Entry 7E94 (electron microscopy, 4.67 A resolution (low resolution: residue-level contacts below are approximate; hydrogen-bond / salt-bridge calls are withheld)); this record covers chains Q and R of the 22 polymer chains in the assembly.

== Chain Q ==
Protein: Trafficking protein particle complex subunit BET3
From: Saccharomyces cerevisiae (strain ATCC 204508 / S288c)
UniProt: P36149 (BET3_YEAST); residues 1-193 here = UniProt positions 1-193
Amino-acid sequence (193 residues; numbered 1 to 193; the number before each row is that of its first residue):
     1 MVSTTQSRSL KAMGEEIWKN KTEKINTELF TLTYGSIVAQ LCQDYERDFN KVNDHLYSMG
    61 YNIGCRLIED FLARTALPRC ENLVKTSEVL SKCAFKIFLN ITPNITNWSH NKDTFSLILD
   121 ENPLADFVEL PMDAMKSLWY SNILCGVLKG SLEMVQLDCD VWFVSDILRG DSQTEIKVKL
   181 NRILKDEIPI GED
Unresolved in the structure: 1-7, 190-193
UniProt features mapped onto this chain:
  - lipidation: C80 (S-palmitoyl cysteine)
  - mutagenesis: C80 (C80S: Loss of palmitoylation)

== Chain R ==
Protein: Trafficking protein particle complex subunit 31
From: Saccharomyces cerevisiae (strain ATCC 204508 / S288c)
UniProt: Q03337 (TRS31_YEAST); numbering as in UniProt (aligned over 1-283)
Amino-acid sequence (283 residues; row label = number of the first residue in the row):
     1 MSQRIIQPSA SDQQFPGKSD GYEYTVGPKQ AITSEASTTY IPSRIYSESL LFKRQEASLS
    61 AMAFLFQEMI SQLHRTCKTA GDFETKLSDY GHNIGIRLLE LLNFRASSSP SSLPRASAFL
   121 SQNESSSKLS NASNSPGMLA NSSTATSASA NERLQEKQTE SLSNYITKMR RRDLKILDIL
   181 QFIHGTLWSY LFNHVSDDLV KSSERDNEYM IVDNFPTLTQ FIPGENVSCE YFVCGIIKGF
   241 LFNAGFPCGV TAHRMPQGGH SQRTVYLIQF DRQVLDREGL RFG
Unresolved in the structure: 1-24, 109-162, 283
Construct notes: conflict S108 (Val in Q03337)

== Interface between chain Q and chain R ==
Pairs across the interface (52):
  W18(Q) with E56(R)
  E23(Q) with L59(R)
  K24(Q) with E56(R); A57(R); N193(R)
  I25(Q) with E56(R); A57(R); L59(R); M62(R)
  N26(Q) with Y190(R); L191(R)
  T27(Q) with Q55(R); E56(R); A57(R)
  E28(Q) with F52(R); Y190(R)
  L29(Q) with M62(R); L191(R); F192(R)
  F30(Q) with L65(R)
  L32(Q) with I94(R)
  T33(Q) with L65(R); F232(R)
  S36(Q) with Y90(R); I94(R)
  I37(Q) with M69(R); Y90(R)
  Q40(Q) with D89(R); N93(R)
  H55(Q) with Q72(R)
  M59(Q) with L65(R); E68(R); M69(R); Q72(R)
  N62(Q) with E68(R)
  I63(Q) with F64(R); E68(R)
  R66(Q) with F64(R); Q67(R); E68(R)
  L67(Q) with F64(R)
  D70(Q) with S60(R)
  I97(Q) with S58(R)
  F98(Q) with A57(R); S58(R); S60(R)
  L99(Q) with A57(R)
  N100(Q) with Q55(R); E56(R)
  D126(Q) with Y46(R)
  E129(Q) with Y46(R)
  I143(Q) with L65(R)
Also at the interface, not in a pair above, chain Q (30 interface residues in all): Y34, L168
Also at the interface, not in a pair above, chain R (27 interface residues in all): A61, R75, R97

== Summary ==
Chain Q and chain R form an interface of 30 and 27 residues respectively. UniProt lists one mutagenesis site
on chain Q.
Chain Q is Trafficking protein particle complex subunit BET3 and chain R is Trafficking protein particle
complex subunit 31, both from Saccharomyces cerevisiae (strain ATCC 204508 / S288c); the structure, Intact
TRAPPII (State II), was determined by electron microscopy, deposited together with 7E2C, 7E2D, 7E8S, 7E8T,
7E93 and 7EA3.
